9CI2 - chains I and J of the 16 polymer chains in the assembly; structure by electron microscopy, 2.90 A resolution.

# Chain I (and J)
Molecule: Rubisco small subunit
Organism: Anthoceros agrestis
Notes: chain J of this document is another copy of the same molecule, construct and numbering; everything in this record applies to it too
Sequence (125 residues; numbered 1 to 125; the number before each row is that of its first residue):
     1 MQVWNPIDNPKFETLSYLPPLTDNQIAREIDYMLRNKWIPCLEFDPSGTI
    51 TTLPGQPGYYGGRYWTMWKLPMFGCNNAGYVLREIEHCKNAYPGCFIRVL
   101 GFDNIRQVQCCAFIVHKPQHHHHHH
Not modelled in the structure: 119-125

# Chain I / chain J interface
Residue-residue contacts (7):
  Met-1(I) with Lys-69(J)
  Val-3(I) with Trp-68(J); Lys-69(J)
  Asn-5(I) with Tyr-92(J)
  Pro-6(I) with Phe-44(J), hydrophobic; Tyr-92(J)
  Ile-7(I) with Cys-95(J), hydrophobic
Other interface residues (no listed pair), chain I (6 interface residues in all): Trp-4
Other interface residues (no listed pair), chain J (6 interface residues in all): Leu-70

# In short
Chain I and chain J each contribute 6 residues to their interface.
Chain I and chain J are both Rubisco small subunit (Anthoceros agrestis); the structure, Anthoceros agrestis
Rubisco octamer core complexed with small subunits and Arabidopsis thaliana BSD2, was determined by electron
microscopy (same publication as 9CHZ, 9CI1 and 9CK5).
